8EGT - chains G and F of the 8 polymer chains in the assembly; structure by electron microscopy, 3.50 A resolution.

# Chain G (and F)
Protein: gp19, capsid lining protein
Organism: Staphylococcus phage Andhra
Notes: chain F of this document is another copy of the same molecule, construct and numbering; everything in this record applies to it too
UniProt: A0A1S6L1I6 (A0A1S6L1I6_9CAUD); residues 1-63 here = UniProt positions 1-63
Chain sequence (63 residues; numbered 1 to 63; the number before each row is that of its first residue):
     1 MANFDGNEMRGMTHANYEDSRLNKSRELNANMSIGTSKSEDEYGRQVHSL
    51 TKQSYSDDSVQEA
Unresolved in the structure: 1-5, 61-63

# Chain G / chain F interface
Pairs across the interface (13; chain G residue first):
  Ser-20(G) with His-14(F); Ala-15(F)
  Arg-21(G) with Ala-15(F); Tyr-17(F), hydrogen bond
  Asn-23(G) with His-14(F), hydrogen bond
  Ser-25(G) with His-14(F), hydrogen bond
  Arg-26(G) with Arg-10(F), hydrogen bond (backbone-side chain); Gly-11(F); Thr-13(F); His-14(F)
  Glu-27(G) with Arg-10(F), hydrogen bond (backbone-side chain); Met-12(F)
  Met-32(G) with Arg-10(F)

# Summary
Chain G and chain F each contribute 7 residues to their interface, with 5 hydrogen bonds. Polar pairs include
Arg-21(G)/Tyr-17(F), Asn-23(G)/His-14(F) and Ser-25(G)/His-14(F).
Chain G and chain F are both gp19, capsid lining protein (Staphylococcus phage Andhra); the structure, Capsid
structure of Staphylococcus phage Andhra, was determined by electron microscopy, deposited together with 8EGR,
8EGS and 8EJ5.
